PDB entry 4YLN | X-ray diffraction, 5.50 A resolution (low resolution: residue-level contacts below are approximate; hydrogen-bond / salt-bridge calls are withheld) | chains D and F of the 9 polymer chains in the assembly

Chain D:
Name: DNA-directed RNA polymerase subunit beta'
Organism: Escherichia coli
Notes: EC 2.7.7.6
UniProt: A7ZUK2 (RPOC_ECO24); residues 1-1407 here = UniProt positions 1-1407
Sequence (1407 residues; each row starts with the number of its first residue):
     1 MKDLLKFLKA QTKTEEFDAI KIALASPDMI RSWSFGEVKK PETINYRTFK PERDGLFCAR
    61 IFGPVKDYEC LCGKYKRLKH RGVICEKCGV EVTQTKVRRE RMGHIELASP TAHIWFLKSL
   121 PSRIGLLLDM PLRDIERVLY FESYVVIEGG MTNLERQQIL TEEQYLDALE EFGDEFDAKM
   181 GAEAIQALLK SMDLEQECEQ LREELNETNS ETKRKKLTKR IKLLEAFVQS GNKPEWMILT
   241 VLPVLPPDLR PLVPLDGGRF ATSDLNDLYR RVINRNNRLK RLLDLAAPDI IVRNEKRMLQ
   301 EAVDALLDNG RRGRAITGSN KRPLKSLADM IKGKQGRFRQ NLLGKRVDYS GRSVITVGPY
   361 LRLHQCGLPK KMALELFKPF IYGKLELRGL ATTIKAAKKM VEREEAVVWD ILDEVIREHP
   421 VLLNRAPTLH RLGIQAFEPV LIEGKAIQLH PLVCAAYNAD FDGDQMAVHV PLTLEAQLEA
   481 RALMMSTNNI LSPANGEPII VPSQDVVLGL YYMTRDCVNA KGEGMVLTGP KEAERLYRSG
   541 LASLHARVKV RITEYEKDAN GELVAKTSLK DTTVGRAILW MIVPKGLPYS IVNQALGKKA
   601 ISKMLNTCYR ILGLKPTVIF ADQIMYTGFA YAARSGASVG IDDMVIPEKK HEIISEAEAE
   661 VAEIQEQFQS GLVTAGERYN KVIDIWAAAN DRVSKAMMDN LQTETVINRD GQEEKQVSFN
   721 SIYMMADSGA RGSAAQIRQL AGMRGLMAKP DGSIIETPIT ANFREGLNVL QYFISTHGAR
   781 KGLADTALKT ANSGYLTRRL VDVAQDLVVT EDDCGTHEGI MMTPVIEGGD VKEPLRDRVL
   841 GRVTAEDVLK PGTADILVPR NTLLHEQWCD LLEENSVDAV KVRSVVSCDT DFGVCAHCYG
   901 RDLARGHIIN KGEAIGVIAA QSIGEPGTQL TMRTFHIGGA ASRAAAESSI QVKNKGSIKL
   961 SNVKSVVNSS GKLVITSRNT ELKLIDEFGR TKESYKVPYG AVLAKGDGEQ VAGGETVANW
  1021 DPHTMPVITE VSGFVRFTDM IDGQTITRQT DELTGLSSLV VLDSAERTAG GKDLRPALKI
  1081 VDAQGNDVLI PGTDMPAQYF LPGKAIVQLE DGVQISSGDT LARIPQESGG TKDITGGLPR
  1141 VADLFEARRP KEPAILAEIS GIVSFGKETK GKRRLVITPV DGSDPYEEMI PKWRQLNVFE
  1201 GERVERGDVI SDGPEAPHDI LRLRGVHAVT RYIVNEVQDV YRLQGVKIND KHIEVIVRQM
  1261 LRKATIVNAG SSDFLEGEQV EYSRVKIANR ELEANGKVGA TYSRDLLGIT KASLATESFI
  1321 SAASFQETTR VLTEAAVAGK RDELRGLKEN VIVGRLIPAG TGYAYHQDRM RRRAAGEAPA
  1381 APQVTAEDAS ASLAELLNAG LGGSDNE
Not modelled in the structure: 1-14, 1377-1407
Metal / ion sites: Zn2+ site 1: Cys72, Cys85, Cys88; Mg2+: Asp460, Asp462, Asp464 (shared with 1 residue of chain 3); Zn2+ site 2: Cys814, Arg883, Cys898
Curated features (UniProtKB/Swiss-Prot):
  - binding site (Zn(2+)): Cys70, Cys72, Cys85, Cys88, Cys814, Cys888, Cys895, Cys898
  - binding site (Mg(2+)): Asp460, Asp462, Asp464
  - modified residue: Lys972 (N6-acetyllysine)

Chain F:
Name: RNA polymerase sigma factor RpoD
Organism: Escherichia coli
UniProt: P00579 (RPOD_ECOLI); residue numbers follow UniProt; this construct covers 1-613
Sequence (628 residues; numbered -14 to 613; the number before each row is that of its first residue; numbers below 1 keep their minus sign (Met-14 is residue -14)):
   -14 MRGSHHHHHH TDQFTMEQNP QSQLKLLVTR GKEQGYLTYA EVNDHLPEDI VDSDQIEDII
    46 QMINDMGIQV MEEAPDADDL MLAENTADED AAEAAAQVLS SVESEIGRTT DPVRMYMREM
   106 GTVELLTREG EIDIAKRIED GINQVQCSVA EYPEAITYLL EQYDRVEAEE ARLSDLITGF
   166 VDPNAEEDLA PTATHVGSEL SQEDLDDDED EDEEDGDDDS ADDDNSIDPE LAREKFAELR
   226 AQYVVTRDTI KAKGRSHATA QEEILKLSEV FKQFRLVPKQ FDYLVNSMRV MMDRVRTQER
   286 LIMKLCVEQC KMPKKNFITL FTGNETSDTW FNAAIAMNKP WSEKLHDVSE EVHRALQKLQ
   346 QIEEETGLTI EQVKDINRRM SIGEAKARRA KKEMVEANLR LVISIAKKYT NRGLQFLDLI
   406 QEGNIGLMKA VDKFEYRRGY KFSTYATWWI RQAITRSIAD QARTIRIPVH MIETINKLNR
   466 ISRQMLQEMG REPTPEELAE RMLMPEDKIR KVLKIAKEPI SMETPIGDDE DSHLGDFIED
   526 TTLELPLDSA TTESLRAATH DVLAGLTARE AKVLRMRFGI DMNTDYTLEE VGKQFDVTRE
   586 RIRQIEAKAL RKLRHPSRSE VLRSFLDD
Not modelled in the structure: -14 to 78, 172-209
Differences from the reference sequence: expression tag (-14 to 0)
Curated features (UniProtKB/Swiss-Prot):
  - DNA-binding region: Leu573 to Ala592 (H-T-H motif)
  - region: Arg584 to Arg599 (Interaction with anti-sigma factors)
  - motif: Asp403 to Gln406 (Interaction with polymerase core subunit RpoC)
  - site: Arg562 (Interaction with anti-sigma factors)
  - mutagenesis: Ala553 (A553D: Disrupts the interaction with Escherichia phage lambda antitermination protein Q), Arg596 (R596D/E: 2-fold reduction in activation of class II Crp-dependent promoters)
From the paper describing this entry:
  - binding site for NT strand DNA: Trp433

How chain D and chain F interact:
Contacting residue pairs (87):
  Glu42(D) - Arg451(F)
  Thr43(D) - Thr449(F)
  Tyr46(D) - Ile452(F)
  Tyr46(D) - Met456(F)
  Tyr46(D) - Ile500(F)
  Arg47(D) - Lys496(F)
  Glu52(D) - Arg451(F)
  Arg77(D) - Asp570(F)
  Lys79(D) - Asn568(F)
  Lys79(D) - Thr569(F)
  Arg133(D) - Ile91(F)
  Glu136(D) - Arg93(F)
  Arg137(D) - Glu88(F)
  Glu142(D) - Glu88(F)
  Glu142(D) - Ile91(F)
  Glu162(D) - Leu84(F)
  Glu163(D) - Ala81(F)
  Pro251(D) - Met507(F)
  Leu252(D) - Met507(F)
  Val253(D) - Met507(F)
  Val253(D) - Ile523(F)
  Arg259(D) - Lys502(F)
  Phe260(D) - Ile505(F)
  Ala261(D) - Ile505(F)
  Ala261(D) - Ser506(F)
  Ala261(D) - Met507(F)
  Ala261(D) - Leu519(F)
  Thr262(D) - Pro504(F)
  Thr262(D) - Ile505(F)
  Thr262(D) - Ser506(F)
  Thr262(D) - Met507(F)
  Thr262(D) - Glu508(F)
  Ser263(D) - Met507(F)
  Ser263(D) - Glu508(F)
  Asp264(D) - Ser506(F)
  Asp264(D) - Glu508(F)
  Arg270(D) - Ala447(F)
  Arg270(D) - Thr449(F)
  Arg271(D) - Gln400(F)
  Arg271(D) - Asp403(F)
  Asn274(D) - Gln446(F)
  Arg275(D) - Gln400(F)
  Arg275(D) - Asp403(F)
  Arg278(D) - Asp403(F)
  Arg278(D) - Gln406(F)
  Arg278(D) - Glu407(F)
  Arg278(D) - Ile410(F)
  Arg281(D) - Arg441(F)
  Leu282(D) - Met413(F)
  Ala287(D) - Met413(F)
  Pro288(D) - Glu381(F)
  Pro288(D) - Met413(F)
  Ile290(D) - Glu104(F)
  Ile290(D) - Glu381(F)
  Ile291(D) - Gln406(F)
  Ile291(D) - Asn409(F)
  Asn294(D) - Tyr101(F)
  Asn294(D) - Gln406(F)
  Glu295(D) - Gln406(F)
  Arg297(D) - Pro97(F)
  Arg297(D) - Met100(F)
  Arg297(D) - Tyr101(F)
  Arg297(D) - Glu104(F)
  Met298(D) - Leu402(F)
  Met298(D) - Asp403(F)
  Met298(D) - Gln406(F)
  Glu301(D) - Gln400(F)
  Glu301(D) - Leu402(F)
  Arg312(D) - Thr95(F)
  Arg314(D) - Thr94(F)
  Arg314(D) - Thr95(F)
  Arg314(D) - Asp96(F)
  Arg322(D) - Ser506(F)
  Arg322(D) - Glu508(F)
  Arg322(D) - Thr509(F)
  Arg322(D) - Pro510(F)
  Lys325(D) - Glu508(F)
  Lys325(D) - His518(F)
  Met330(D) - Glu508(F)
  Gln335(D) - Asp516(F)
  Gln335(D) - His518(F)
  Thr392(D) - Ser609(F)
  Thr393(D) - Ser609(F)
  Lys395(D) - Asp613(F)
  Lys398(D) - Leu532(F)
  Lys398(D) - Thr536(F)
  Lys399(D) - Asp612(F)
Other interface residues (no listed pair), chain D (54 interface residues in all): Lys96, Asp267, Leu285, Arg337, Gln340
Other interface residues (no listed pair), chain F (58 interface residues in all): Ser89, Gly92, Val380, Ile450, Glu515, Asp521, Leu528, Phe610

Summary:
54 residues of chain D face 58 of chain F across their interface. The Zn2+ site 1 is built by Cys72(D),
Cys85(D) and Cys88(D). Curated annotation (UniProt) lists 8 Zn2+-binding residues and 3 Mg2+-binding residues
on chain D; 2 mutagenesis sites on chain F. From the paper: a binding site for NT strand DNA at Trp433(F).
Here chain D is DNA-directed RNA polymerase subunit beta' and chain F is RNA polymerase sigma factor RpoD,
both from Escherichia coli. Entry 4YLN (E. coli Transcription Initiation Complex - 17-bp spacer and 4-nt RNA)
was determined by X-ray diffraction together with 4YLO and 4YLP from the same study.
